PDB entry 7XSQ | electron microscopy, 2.88 A resolution | chains A and B of the 3 polymer chains in the assembly

[Chain A]
Molecule: RAMP superfamily protein
Organism: Candidatus Scalindua brodae
Reference sequence: A0A0B0EGF3 (A0A0B0EGF3_9BACT); residues 6-1722 here correspond to UniProt positions 1-1717 (UniProt number = residue number - 5)
Amino-acid sequence (1722 residues; each row starts with the number of its first residue):
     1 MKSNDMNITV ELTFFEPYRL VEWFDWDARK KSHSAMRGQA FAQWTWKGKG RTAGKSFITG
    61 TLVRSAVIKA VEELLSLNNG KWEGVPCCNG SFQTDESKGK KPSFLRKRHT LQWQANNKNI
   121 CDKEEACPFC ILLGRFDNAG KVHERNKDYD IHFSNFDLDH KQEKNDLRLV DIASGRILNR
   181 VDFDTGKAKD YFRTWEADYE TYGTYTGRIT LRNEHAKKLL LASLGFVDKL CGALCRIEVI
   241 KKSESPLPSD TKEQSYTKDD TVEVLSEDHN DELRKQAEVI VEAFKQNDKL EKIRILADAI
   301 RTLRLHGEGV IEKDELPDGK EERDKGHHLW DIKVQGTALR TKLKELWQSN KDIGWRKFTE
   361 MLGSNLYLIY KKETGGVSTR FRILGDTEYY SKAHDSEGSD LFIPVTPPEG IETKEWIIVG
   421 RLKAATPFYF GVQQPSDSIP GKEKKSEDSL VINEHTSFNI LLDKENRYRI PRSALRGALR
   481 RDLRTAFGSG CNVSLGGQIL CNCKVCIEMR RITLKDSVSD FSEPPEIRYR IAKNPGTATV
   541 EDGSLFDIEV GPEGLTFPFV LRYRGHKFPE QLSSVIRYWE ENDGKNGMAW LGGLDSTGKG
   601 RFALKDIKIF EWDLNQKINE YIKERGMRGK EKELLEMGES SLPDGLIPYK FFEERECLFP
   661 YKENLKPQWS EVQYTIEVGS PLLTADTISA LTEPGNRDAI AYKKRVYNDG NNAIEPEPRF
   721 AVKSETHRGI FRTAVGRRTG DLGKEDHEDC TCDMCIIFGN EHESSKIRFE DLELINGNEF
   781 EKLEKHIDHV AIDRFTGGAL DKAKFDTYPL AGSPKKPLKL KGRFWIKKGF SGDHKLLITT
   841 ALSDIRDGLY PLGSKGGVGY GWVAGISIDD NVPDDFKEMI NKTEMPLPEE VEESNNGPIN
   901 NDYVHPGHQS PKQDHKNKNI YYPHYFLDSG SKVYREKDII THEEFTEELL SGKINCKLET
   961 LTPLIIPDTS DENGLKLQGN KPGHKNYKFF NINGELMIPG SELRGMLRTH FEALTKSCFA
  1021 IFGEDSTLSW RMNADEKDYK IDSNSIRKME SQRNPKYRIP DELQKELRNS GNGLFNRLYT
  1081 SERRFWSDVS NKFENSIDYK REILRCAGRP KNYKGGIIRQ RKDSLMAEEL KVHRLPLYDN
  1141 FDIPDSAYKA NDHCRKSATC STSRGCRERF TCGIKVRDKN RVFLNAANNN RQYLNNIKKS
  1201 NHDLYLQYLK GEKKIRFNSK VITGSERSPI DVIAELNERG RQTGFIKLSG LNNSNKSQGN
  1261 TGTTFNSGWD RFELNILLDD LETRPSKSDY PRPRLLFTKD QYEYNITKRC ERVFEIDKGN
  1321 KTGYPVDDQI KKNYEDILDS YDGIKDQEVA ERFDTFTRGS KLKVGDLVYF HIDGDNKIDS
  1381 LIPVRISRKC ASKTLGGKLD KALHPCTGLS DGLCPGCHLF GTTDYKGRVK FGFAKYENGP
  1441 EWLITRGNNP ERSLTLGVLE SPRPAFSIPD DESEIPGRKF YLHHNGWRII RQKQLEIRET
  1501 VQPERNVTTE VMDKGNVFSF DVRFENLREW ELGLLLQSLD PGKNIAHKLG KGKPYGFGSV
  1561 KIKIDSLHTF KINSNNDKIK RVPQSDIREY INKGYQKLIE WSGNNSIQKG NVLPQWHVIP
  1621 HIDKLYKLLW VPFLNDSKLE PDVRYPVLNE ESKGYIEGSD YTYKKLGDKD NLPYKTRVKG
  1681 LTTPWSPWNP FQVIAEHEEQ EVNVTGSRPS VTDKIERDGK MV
Not modelled in the structure: 1-4, 242-265, 445-448, 885-897, 1031-1388, 1693-1722
Construct notes: conflict M1, K2, S3, N4, D5
Metal / ion sites: Zn2+ site 1: C88, C121, C127, C130; Zn2+ site 2: C491, C501, C503, C506; Zn2+ site 3: H747, C750, C752, C755; Zn2+ site 4: C1018, C1406, C1414, C1417
What the authors report for this chain:
  - conformationally variable residues (order/disorder transition): G376 to D386, S449 to N453
  - mutagenesis - R37E, Y367A, R382A, R476E, H762A: decreased catalytic activity
  - catalytic residues: D547, D806
  - mutagenesis - D547A, D547A/D698A: abolished catalytic activity

[Chain B]
Molecule: CHAT domain protein
Organism: Candidatus Scalindua brodae
Reference sequence: A0A0B0EKL4 (A0A0B0EKL4_9BACT); residues 1-716 here = UniProt positions 1-716
Amino-acid sequence (716 residues; numbered 1 to 716; the number before each row is that of its first residue):
     1 MNNTEENIDR IQEPTREDID RKEAERLLDE AFNPRTKPVD RKKIINSALK ILIGLYKEKK
    61 DDLTSASFIS IARAYYLVSI TILPKGTTIP EKKKEALRKG IEFIDRAINK FNGSILDSQR
   121 AFRIKSVLSI EFNRIDREKC DNIKLKNLLN EAVDKGCTDF DTYEWDIQIA IRLCELGVDM
   181 EGHFDNLIKS NKANDLQKAK AYYFIKKDDH KAKEHMDKCT ASLKYTPCSH RLWDETVGFI
   241 ERLKGDSSTL WRDFAIKTYR SCRVQEKETG TLRLRWYWSR HRVLYDMAFL AVKEQADDEE
   301 PDVNVKQAKI KKLAEISDSL KSRFSLRLSD MEKMPKSDDE SNHEFKKFLD KCVTAYQDGY
   361 VINRSEDKEG QGENKSTTSK QPEPRPQAKL LELTQVPEGW VVVHFYLNKL EGMGNAIVFD
   421 KCANSWQYKE FQYKELFEVF LTWQANYNLY KENAAEHLVT LCKKIGETMP FLFCDNFIPN
   481 GKDVLFVPHD FLHRLPLHGS IENKTNGKLF LENHSCCYLP AWSFASEKEA STSDEYVLLK
   541 NFDQGHFETL QNNQIWGTQS VKDGASSDDL ENIRNNPRLL TILCHGEANM SNPFRSMLKL
   601 ANGGITYLEI LNSVKGLKGS QVILGACETD LVPPLSDVMD EHYSVATALL LIGAAGVVGT
   661 MWKVRSNKTK SLIEWKLENI EYKLNEWQKE TGGAAYKDHP PTFYRSIAFR SIGFPL
Not modelled in the structure: 1-13, 364-387, 716
What the authors report for this chain:
  - catalytic residues: H585, C627
  - mutagenesis - D358A, Y360A, Y360G, V361G: decreased catalytic activity

[How chain A and chain B interact]
Residue-residue contacts - 49 pairs, chain A then chain B:
  H33(A) - K139(B)
  H109(A) - A445(B)
  D184(A) - K333(B)  salt bridge
  G376(A) - K57(B)
  F381(A) - N46(B)
  F381(A) - L49(B)
  F381(A) - K50(B)
  F381(A) - I53(B)  hydrophobic
  I383(A) - L49(B)  hydrophobic
  I383(A) - Y75(B)
  L384(A) - Y75(B)  hydrophobic
  L384(A) - V78(B)  hydrophobic
  L384(A) - I82(B)  hydrophobic
  L384(A) - K92(B)
  L384(A) - E95(B)
  L384(A) - A96(B)  hydrophobic
  G385(A) - K92(B)
  T387(A) - E91(B)
  D400(A) - E438(B)
  L401(A) - E438(B)
  F402(A) - E438(B)
  I403(A) - L441(B)  hydrophobic
  I403(A) - T442(B)
  P404(A) - T442(B)
  P404(A) - N446(B)
  V405(A) - N446(B)
  V405(A) - L449(B)  hydrophobic
  V405(A) - Y450(B)  hydrophobic
  T406(A) - N446(B)
  T406(A) - Y450(B)
  T406(A) - H457(B)
  P407(A) - Y450(B)
  P408(A) - Y450(B)
  P408(A) - N453(B)
  L450(A) - K99(B)  hydrogen bond (backbone-side chain)
  L450(A) - E102(B)
  L450(A) - F103(B)  hydrophobic
  V451(A) - I53(B)  hydrophobic
  I452(A) - K99(B)
  F487(A) - E587(B)
  G488(A) - E587(B)
  S489(A) - E587(B)
  S489(A) - A588(B)
  I499(A) - S636(B)
  N502(A) - Q444(B)
  N502(A) - N448(B)
  C503(A) - M590(B)  hydrophobic
  H566(A) - Y450(B)
  D749(A) - K42(B)
Interface residues without a listed pair, chain A (37 interface residues in all): N453, G490, C491, N492, I507, R511, D746, E748
Interface residues without a listed pair, chain B (38 interface residues in all): K43, Y56, R106, S591, P634
Interface features reported in the paper:
  - pairs named by the authors: D184(A)-K333(B) (salt bridge)
  - interface residues, chain A: F381(A), I383(A), L384(A), L401(A), D746(A), D749(A)
  - interface residues, chain B: K42(B), K43(B), L49(B), K50(B), I53(B), V78(B), K92(B), A96(B), K434(B)

[In short]
37 residues of chain A face 38 of chain B across their interface; the contacts include 1 hydrogen bond and 1
salt bridge. Among the polar pairs are D184(A)-K333(B) and L450(A)-K99(B). The authors report a salt bridge
between D184(A) and K333(B). The paper reports catalytic residues D547(A), D806(A) and H585(B) among others;
R37E, Y367A and R382A of chain A, among others, reduce catalytic activity; 11 substitutions were tested in
all.
Here chain A is RAMP superfamily protein and chain B is CHAT domain protein, both from Candidatus Scalindua
brodae. Entry 7XSQ (Structure of the Craspase) was determined by electron microscopy, deposited together with
7XSO, 7XSP, 7XSR, 7XSS and 7XT4.
